1DGR - chains C and N of the 9 polymer chains in the assembly; structure by X-ray diffraction, 2.60 A resolution.

# Chain C
Protein: Canavalin
From: Canavalia ensiformis
Reference sequence: P50477 (CANA_CANEN); residue numbers follow UniProt; this construct covers 46-223
Chain sequence (178 residues; each row starts with the number of its first residue):
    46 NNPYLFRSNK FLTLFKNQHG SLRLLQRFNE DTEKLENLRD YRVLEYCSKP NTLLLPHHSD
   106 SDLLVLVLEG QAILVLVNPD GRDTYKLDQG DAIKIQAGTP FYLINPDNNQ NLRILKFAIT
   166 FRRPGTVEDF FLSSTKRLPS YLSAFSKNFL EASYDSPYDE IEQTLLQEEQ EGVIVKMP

# Chain N
Protein: Canavalin
From: Canavalia ensiformis
Reference sequence: P50477 (CANA_CANEN); residues 246-324 here = UniProt positions 246-324
Chain sequence (79 residues; numbered 246 to 324; the number before each row is that of its first residue):
   246 DKPFNLRSRD PIYSNNYGKL YEITPEKNSQ LRDLDILLNC LQMNEGALFV PHYNSRATVI
   306 LVANEGRAEV ELVGLEQQQ
Disordered / not traced: 322-324
What the authors report for this chain:
  - binding site for phosphate ion: H297, N299

# Interface between chain C and chain N
Residue-residue contacts (27):
  Y49(C) with L317(N), hydrophobic; E321(N), hydrogen bond
  F73(C) with I305(N), hydrophobic
  K79(C) with E321(N), salt bridge
  N82(C) with T303(N), hydrogen bond
  L109(C) with I281(N), hydrophobic
  L113(C) with N309(N)
  Y130(C) with D246(N), hydrogen bond (side chain-backbone); P248(N)
  L132(C) with P248(N), hydrophobic
  Q134(C) with N250(N), hydrogen bond (backbone-side chain); R252(N), hydrogen bond
  G135(C) with F249(N); N250(N); L251(N), hydrogen bond (backbone-backbone); R252(N)
  D136(C) with F249(N); N250(N), hydrogen bond
  A137(C) with P248(N); F249(N), hydrogen bond (backbone-backbone)
  I138(C) with Q275(N)
  K139(C) with Q275(N), hydrogen bond (backbone-side chain); D278(N), salt bridge; L279(N)
  R158(C) with N309(N), hydrogen bond
  F162(C) with I281(N), hydrophobic; I305(N), hydrophobic
Also at the interface, not in a pair above, chain C (21 interface residues in all): L83, D107, L111, L160, I164
Also at the interface, not in a pair above, chain N (19 interface residues in all): K247, L276, L283, V307

# Summary
21 residues of chain C face 19 of chain N across their interface; the contacts include 10 hydrogen bonds and 2
salt bridges. Among the polar pairs are K79(C)-E321(N), K139(C)-D278(N) and Y49(C)-E321(N). The paper reports
a binding site for phosphate ion at H297(N) and N299(N).
Here chain C is Canavalin and chain N is Canavalin, both from Canavalia ensiformis. Entry 1DGR (Refined
crystal structure of canavalin from jack bean) was determined by X-ray diffraction (same publication as 1DGW).
